PDB entry 3COD | X-ray diffraction, 2.70 A resolution | chain A

[Chain A]
Molecule: Bacteriorhodopsin
Source organism: Halobacterium salinarum
UniProtKB: P02945 (BACR_HALSA); residues 1-249 here correspond to UniProt positions 14-262 (UniProt number = residue number + 13)
Chain sequence (249 residues; each row starts with the number of its first residue):
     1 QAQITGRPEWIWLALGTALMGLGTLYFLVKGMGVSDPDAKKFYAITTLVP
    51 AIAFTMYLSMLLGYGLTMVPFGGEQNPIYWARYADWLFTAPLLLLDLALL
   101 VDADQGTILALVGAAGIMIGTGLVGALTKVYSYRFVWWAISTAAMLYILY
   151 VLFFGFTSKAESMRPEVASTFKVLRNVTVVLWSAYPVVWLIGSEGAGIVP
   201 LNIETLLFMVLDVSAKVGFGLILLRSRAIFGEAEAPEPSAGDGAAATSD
Unresolved in the structure: 1-4, 232-249
Differences from the reference sequence: engineered mutation A90 (Thr103 in P02945), A115 (Asp128 in P02945)
Glycans and other covalent adducts: retinal (RET) linked to K216
Small-molecule neighbours: retinal (RET): Y83, W86, T89, L93, M118, I119, G122, W138, S141, T142, M145, W182, Y185, P186, W189, D212, A215
UniProt features mapped onto this chain:
  - site: D85 (Primary proton acceptor)
  - modified residue: Q1 (Pyrrolidone carboxylic acid), K216 (N6-(retinylidene)lysine)
From the paper describing this entry:
  - mutagenesis - D115A (0.5 +/- 0.1 kcal mol-1): increased stability

[Summary]
Retinal is covalently linked to K216. From the paper: D115A increases stability.
Chain A is Bacteriorhodopsin (Halobacterium salinarum); the structure, Crystal Structure of T90A/D115A mutant
of Bacteriorhodopsin, was determined by X-ray diffraction, deposited together with 3COC.
